Entry 5HOO (X-ray diffraction, 3.30 A resolution); this record covers chains A and C of the 8 polymer chains in the assembly.

== Chain A ==
Protein: Mariner Mos1 transposase
From: Drosophila mauritiana
Notes: EC 3.1.-.-; fragment: full-length Mos1 transposase
UniProt: Q7JQ07 (MOS1T_DROMA); numbering as in UniProt (aligned over 1-345)
Sequence (345 residues; numbered 1 to 345; the number before each row is that of its first residue):
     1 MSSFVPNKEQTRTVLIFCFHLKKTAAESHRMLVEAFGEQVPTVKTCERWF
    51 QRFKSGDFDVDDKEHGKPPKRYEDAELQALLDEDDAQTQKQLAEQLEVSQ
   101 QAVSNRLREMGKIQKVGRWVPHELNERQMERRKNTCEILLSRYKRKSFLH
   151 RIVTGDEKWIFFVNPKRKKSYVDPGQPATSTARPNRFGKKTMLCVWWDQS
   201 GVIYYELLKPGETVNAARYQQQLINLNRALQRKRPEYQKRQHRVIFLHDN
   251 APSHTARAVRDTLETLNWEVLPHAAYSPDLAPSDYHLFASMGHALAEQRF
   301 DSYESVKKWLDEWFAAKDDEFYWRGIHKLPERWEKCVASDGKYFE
Unresolved in the structure: 1-2, 235-242
Disulfides: Cys136-Cys336
Differences from the reference sequence: conflict Thr45 (Lys in Q7JQ07), Asn164 (Ser in Q7JQ07), Pro210 (Arg in Q7JQ07), Phe344 (Leu in Q7JQ07); engineered mutation Ala216 (Thr in Q7JQ07)
Ion coordination: Mg2+: Asp156, Asp249 (shared with 1 residue of chain G)
Swiss-Prot annotation at these positions:
  - DNA-binding region (H-T-H motif): Thr24 to Ser55, Gln89 to Met110
  - region: Ile113 to Asn125 (Linker)
  - binding site (Mg(2+)): Asp156, Asp249, Asp284
  - site: Arg48 (Important for base-specific DNA-binding), Gln100 (Important for base-specific DNA-binding), Arg118 (Important for base-specific DNA-binding), Arg186 (Critical for target DNA recognition), His293 (Important for base-specific DNA-binding)
  - mutagenesis: Arg48 (R48Q: Loss of DNA binding; when associated with R-100), Gln100 (Q100R: Loss of DNA binding; when associated with Q-48), Arg118 (R118A: Reduces rate of second strand cleavage; when associated with A-216), Trp119 (W119P: Alters cleavage sites in second strand cleavage), Arg186 (R186A: No effect on second strand cleavage. Strongly reduced strand transfer activity), Asp284 (D284A: Loss of catalytic activity)
From the paper describing this entry:
  - catalytic residues: Asp156, Asp249
  - catalytic residues: Asp284 (citing earlier work)
  - binding site for Mos1 IR TS joined to Target DNA: His122, Arg186, Phe187, Thr213, Ala216, Arg257
  - mutagenesis - H122A, F187W: unchanged catalytic activity on strand transfer
  - binding site for Mos1 IR TS joined to Target DNA: Trp159, Arg186, Phe187, Lys190, Thr213, Val214
  - contacts within the chain: Trp159-Lys190 (cation-pi contact)
  - mutagenesis - W159A, R186A, F187A, K190A: abolished catalytic activity on target DNA duplex with a sole TA
  - mutagenesis - W159A, F187A, K190A: decreased catalytic activity on in vitro transposition efficiency
  - mutagenesis - F161A, F161W, R186A, F187A, F187W, K190A: unchanged catalytic activity on Transposon excision
  - specificity-determining residues: Val214
  - binding site for Target DNA: Asn250, Tyr276
  - conformationally variable residues (loop rearrangement): Pro210
  - mutagenesis - T216A: increased expression (citing earlier work)

== Chain C ==
Molecule: Mos1 IR DNA NTS
Notes: fragment: Mos1 IR DNA NTS
Sequence (25 nucleotides; each row starts with the number of its first residue):
     4 GGTGTACAAGTATGAAATGTCGTTT

== How chain A and chain C interact ==
Contacting residue pairs (40):
  Lys8(A) - DT21(C)  phosphate contact
  Arg12(A) - DA20(C)  hydrogen bond to the phosphate
  Arg12(A) - DT21(C)  salt bridge to the phosphate
  Pro41(A) - DG22(C)  phosphate contact
  Thr42(A) - DG22(C)  hydrogen bond to the phosphate
  Thr42(A) - DT23(C)  phosphate contact
  Lys44(A) - DT23(C)  base contact
  Thr45(A) - DT21(C)  sugar contact
  Thr45(A) - DG22(C)  hydrogen bond to the phosphate
  Arg48(A) - DT21(C)  base contact
  Arg48(A) - DG22(C)  hydrogen bond to the base
  Trp49(A) - DT21(C)  hydrogen bond to the phosphate
  Arg52(A) - DA20(C)  salt bridge to the phosphate
  Asp62(A) - DA20(C)  sugar contact
  Lys63(A) - DA19(C)  phosphate contact
  Lys63(A) - DA20(C)  hydrogen bond to the phosphate
  Glu64(A) - DA19(C)  sugar contact
  His65(A) - DG17(C)  base contact
  His65(A) - DA18(C)  base contact
  His65(A) - DA19(C)  sugar contact
  Gly66(A) - DG17(C)  hydrogen bond to the base
  Gly66(A) - DA18(C)  hydrogen bond to the sugar
  Lys67(A) - DT16(C)  base contact
  Lys67(A) - DG17(C)  sugar contact
  Pro68(A) - DA15(C)  base contact
  Pro68(A) - DT16(C)  base contact
  Pro69(A) - DT16(C)  phosphate contact
  Pro69(A) - DG17(C)  phosphate contact
  Thr88(A) - DG7(C)  hydrogen bond to the phosphate
  Thr88(A) - DT8(C)  hydrogen bond to the phosphate
  Gln89(A) - DT8(C)  hydrogen bond to the phosphate
  Gln89(A) - DA9(C)  hydrogen bond to the phosphate
  Gln100(A) - DT8(C)  base contact
  Gln100(A) - DA9(C)  hydrogen bond to the base
  Gln101(A) - DA9(C)  base contact
  Gln101(A) - DC10(C)  base contact
  Ser104(A) - DA9(C)  hydrogen bond to the phosphate
  Arg108(A) - DA9(C)  sugar contact
  Arg108(A) - DC10(C)  salt bridge to the phosphate
  Gln114(A) - DT8(C)  sugar contact
Interface residues without a listed pair, chain A (25 interface residues in all): Lys90

== Summary ==
Chain A and chain C form an interface of 25 and 13 residues respectively; the contacts include 14 hydrogen
bonds and 3 salt bridges. Polar pairs include Arg48(A)-DG22(C), Gly66(A)-DG17(C) and Gln100(A)-DA9(C). The
paper reports catalytic residues Asp156(A), Asp249(A) and Asp284(A); W159A, R186A and F187A of chain A, among
others, abolish catalytic activity on target DNA duplex with a sole TA; 9 substitutions were tested in all.
Chain A is Mariner Mos1 transposase (Drosophila mauritiana) and chain C is Mos1 IR DNA NTS; the structure,
Crystal structure of the Mos1 Strand Transfer Complex, was determined by X-ray diffraction.
